8HSF - chains A and B; structure by X-ray diffraction, 2.90 A resolution.

# Chain A
Molecule: Insulin A chain
From: Homo sapiens
Reference sequence: P01308 (INS_HUMAN); residues 1-21 here correspond to UniProt positions 90-110 (UniProt number = residue number + 89)
Sequence (21 residues; row label = number of the first residue in the row):
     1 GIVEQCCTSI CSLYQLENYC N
Disordered / not traced: 1
Disulfide bonds: C6-C11

# Chain B
Molecule: Insulin B chain
From: Homo sapiens
Reference sequence: P01308 (INS_HUMAN); residues 1-30 here correspond to UniProt positions 25-54 (UniProt number = residue number + 24)
Sequence (31 residues; row label = number of the first residue in the row; numbering starts at 0):
     0 MFVNQHLCGR QLVDALYLVC GERGFFYTPK T
Disordered / not traced: 0-1, 29-30
Construct notes: initiating methionine (0); engineered mutation R9 (Ser33 in P01308), Q10 (His34 in P01308), D13 (Glu37 in P01308)

# Chain A / chain B interface
Pairs across the interface (18; chain A residue first):
  V3(A) - P28(B)
  C6(A) - L11(B)  hydrophobic
  C7(A) - C7(B)  disulfide
  C7(A) - L11(B)  hydrophobic
  L13(A) - V18(B)
  L16(A) - L11(B)  hydrophobic
  L16(A) - A14(B)  hydrophobic
  L16(A) - L15(B)  hydrophobic
  E17(A) - V18(B)
  Y19(A) - F24(B)
  Y19(A) - F25(B)
  C20(A) - V18(B)
  C20(A) - C19(B)  disulfide
  C20(A) - G23(B)
  N21(A) - R22(B)
  N21(A) - G23(B)  hydrogen bond (backbone-backbone)
  N21(A) - F24(B)
  N21(A) - F25(B)
Other interface residues (no listed pair), chain A (10 interface residues in all): I2
Other interface residues (no listed pair), chain B (15 interface residues in all): Q4, G8, Y26, T27
Disulfides between the chains: C7(A)-C7(B), C20(A)-C19(B)

# Summary
10 residues of chain A face 15 of chain B across their interface; the contacts include 2 disulfide bonds and 1
hydrogen bond. The hydrogen-bonded pair N21(A)-G23(B) is a backbone contact.
Chain A is Insulin A chain and chain B is Insulin B chain, both from Homo sapiens; the structure, Insulin
triple mutant INS-RQD, was determined by X-ray diffraction.
